PDB entry 8TOM | electron microscopy, 3.10 A resolution | chains J and L of the 9 polymer chains in the assembly

Chain J:
Protein: DNA-directed RNA polymerase subunit beta'
Source organism: Escherichia coli (strain K12)
Notes: EC 2.7.7.6
UniProt: P0A8T7 (RPOC_ECOLI); residues 1-1407 here = UniProt positions 1-1407
Sequence (1407 residues; numbered 1 to 1407; the number before each row is that of its first residue):
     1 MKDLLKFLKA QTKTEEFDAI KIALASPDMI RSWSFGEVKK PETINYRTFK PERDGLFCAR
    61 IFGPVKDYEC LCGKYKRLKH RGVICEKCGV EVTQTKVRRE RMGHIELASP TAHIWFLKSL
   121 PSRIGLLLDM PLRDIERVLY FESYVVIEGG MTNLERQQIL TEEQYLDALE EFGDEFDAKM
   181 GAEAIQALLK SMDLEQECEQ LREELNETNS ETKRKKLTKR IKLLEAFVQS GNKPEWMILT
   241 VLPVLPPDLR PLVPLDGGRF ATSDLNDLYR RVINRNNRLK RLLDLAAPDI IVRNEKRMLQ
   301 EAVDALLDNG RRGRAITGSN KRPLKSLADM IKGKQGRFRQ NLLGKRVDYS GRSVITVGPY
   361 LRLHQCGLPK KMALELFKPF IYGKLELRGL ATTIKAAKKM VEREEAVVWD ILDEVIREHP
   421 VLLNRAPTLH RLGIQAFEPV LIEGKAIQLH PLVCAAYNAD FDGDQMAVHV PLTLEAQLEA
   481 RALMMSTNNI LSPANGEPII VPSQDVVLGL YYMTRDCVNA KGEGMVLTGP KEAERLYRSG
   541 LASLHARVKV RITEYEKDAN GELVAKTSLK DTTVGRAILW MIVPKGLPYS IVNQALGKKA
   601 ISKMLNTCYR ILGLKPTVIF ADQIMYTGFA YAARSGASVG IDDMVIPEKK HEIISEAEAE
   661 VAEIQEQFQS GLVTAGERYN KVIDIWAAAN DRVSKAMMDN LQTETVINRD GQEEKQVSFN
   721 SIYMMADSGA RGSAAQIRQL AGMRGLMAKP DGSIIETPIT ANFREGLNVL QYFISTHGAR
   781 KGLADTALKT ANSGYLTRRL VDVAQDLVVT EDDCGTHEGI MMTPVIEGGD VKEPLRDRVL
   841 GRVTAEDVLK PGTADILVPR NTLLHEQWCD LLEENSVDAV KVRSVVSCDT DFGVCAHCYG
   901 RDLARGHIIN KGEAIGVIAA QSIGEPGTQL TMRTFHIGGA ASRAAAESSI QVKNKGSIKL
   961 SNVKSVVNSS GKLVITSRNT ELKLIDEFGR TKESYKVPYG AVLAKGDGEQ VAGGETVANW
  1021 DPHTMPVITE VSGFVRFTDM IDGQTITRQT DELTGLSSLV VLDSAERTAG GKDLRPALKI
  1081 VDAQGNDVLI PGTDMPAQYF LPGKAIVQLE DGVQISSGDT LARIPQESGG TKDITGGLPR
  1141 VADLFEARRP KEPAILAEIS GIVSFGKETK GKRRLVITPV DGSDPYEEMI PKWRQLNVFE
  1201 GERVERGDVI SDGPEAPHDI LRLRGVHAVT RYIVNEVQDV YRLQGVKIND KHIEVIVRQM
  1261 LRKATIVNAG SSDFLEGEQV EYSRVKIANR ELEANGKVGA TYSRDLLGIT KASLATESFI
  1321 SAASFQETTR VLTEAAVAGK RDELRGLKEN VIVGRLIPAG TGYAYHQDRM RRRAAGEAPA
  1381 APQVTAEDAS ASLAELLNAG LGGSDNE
Not modelled in the structure: 1-15, 933-947, 1127-1133, 1376-1407
Bound ions: Zn2+ site 1: C85, C88; Mg2+: D460, D462, D464; Zn2+ site 2: C888, C895, C898
Curated features (UniProtKB/Swiss-Prot):
  - binding site (Zn(2+)): C70, C72, C85, C88, C814, C888, C895, C898
  - binding site (Mg(2+)): D460, D462, D464
  - modified residue: K983 (N6-acetyllysine)
  - mutagenesis: Q504 (Q504P: Resistant to antibiotics salinamide A and B), N690 (N690D: Resistant to antibiotics salinamide A and B), M697 (M697V: Resistant to antibiotics salinamide A and B), A735 (A735T: Resistant to antibiotics salinamide A and B), R738 (R738C/H/P/S: Resistant to antibiotics salinamide A and B), A748 (A748E: Resistant to antibiotics salinamide A and B), P758 (P758S/T: Resistant to antibiotics salinamide A and B), F763 (F763C: Resistant to antibiotics salinamide A and B), S775 (S775A: Resistant to antibiotics salinamide A and B), A779 (A779T/V: Resistant to antibiotics salinamide A and B), R780 (R780C: Resistant to antibiotics salinamide A and B), G782 (G782A/C: Resistant to antibiotics salinamide A and B), 1 further mutagenesis entry in UniProt

Chain L:
Protein: RNA polymerase sigma factor RpoD
Source organism: Escherichia coli (strain K12)
UniProt: Q0P6L9 (Q0P6L9_ECOLX); residue numbers follow UniProt; this construct covers 1-613
Sequence (613 residues; each row starts with the number of its first residue):
     1 MEQNPQSQLK LLVTRGKEQG YLTYAEVNDH LPEDIVDSDQ IEDIIQMIND MGIQVMEEAP
    61 DADDLMLAEN TADEDAAEAA AQVLSSVESE IGRTTDPVRM YMREMGTVEL LTREGEIDIA
   121 KRIEDGINQV QCSVAEYPEA ITYLLEQYDR VEAEEARLSD LITGFVDPNA EEDLAPTATH
   181 VGSELSQEDL DDDEDEDEED GDDDSADDDN SIDPELAREK FAELRAQYVV TRDTIKAKGR
   241 SHATAQEEIL KLSEVFKQFR LVPKQFDYLV NSMRVMMDRV RTQERLIMKL CVEQCKMPKK
   301 NFITLFTGNE TSDTWFNAAI AMNKPWSEKL HDVSEEVHRA LQKLQQIEEE TGLTIEQVKD
   361 INRRMSIGEA KARRAKKEMV EANLRLVISI AKKYTNRGLQ FLDLIQEGNI GLMKAVDKFE
   421 YRRGYKFSTY ATWWIRQAIT RSIADQARTI RIPVHMIETI NKLNRISRQM LQEMGREPTP
   481 EELAERMLMP EDKIRKVLKI AKEPISMETP IGDDEDSHLG DFIEDTTLEL PLDSATTESL
   541 RAATHDVLAG LTAREAKVLR MRFGIDMNTD YTLEEVGKQF DVTRERIRQI EAKALRKLRH
   601 PSRSEVLRSF LDD
Not modelled in the structure: 1-6, 61-62, 167-212, 236-242
Small-molecule neighbours:
  - chapso (1N7), molecule 1: I505, P510, I511, L519
  - chapso (1N7), molecule 2: I511, L519, F522, E524
Reported in the primary citation:
  - conformationally variable residues (side-chain flip): W433, W434
  - mutagenesis - I35C/S89C/C132S/C291S/C295S: decreased catalytic activity on oxidizing vs. reduced conditions

How chain J and chain L interact:
Contacting residue pairs - 83 pairs, chain J then chain L:
  T43(J) with T449(L), hydrogen bond (side chain-backbone)
  I44(J) with I450(L), hydrophobic
  Y46(J) with R451(L); I452(L), hydrophobic; P453(L); I500(L)
  K79(J) with T569(L)
  L120(J) with M47(L), hydrophobic; D50(L)
  R133(J) with G92(L); T94(L), hydrogen bond
  Y140(J) with T94(L)
  E142(J) with T94(L), hydrogen bond; M100(L); R103(L), salt bridge
  V253(J) with I523(L), hydrophobic
  L255(J) with I523(L), hydrophobic
  R259(J) with K502(L); E503(L), hydrogen bond (side chain-backbone); I505(L)
  F260(J) with P504(L); I505(L), hydrogen bond (backbone-backbone)
  A261(J) with I505(L); M507(L)
  T262(J) with I505(L), hydrogen bond (backbone-backbone); S506(L); M507(L), hydrogen bond (backbone-backbone)
  S263(J) with M507(L); E508(L)
  D264(J) with S506(L), hydrogen bond; E508(L), hydrogen bond (backbone-side chain)
  R270(J) with R448(L)
  N274(J) with Q446(L)
  R275(J) with Q400(L); D403(L), salt bridge
  R278(J) with D403(L), salt bridge; Q406(L); E407(L), salt bridge; I410(L); Q446(L), hydrogen bond
  L282(J) with Q406(L); I410(L), hydrophobic
  A287(J) with M413(L), hydrophobic
  P288(J) with K377(L)
  D289(J) with K377(L), salt bridge
  I291(J) with Y101(L); Q406(L), hydrogen bond (backbone-side chain); N409(L); M413(L), hydrophobic
  N294(J) with Y101(L); L402(L); Q406(L), hydrogen bond
  E295(J) with Q406(L)
  R297(J) with M100(L); Y101(L)
  M298(J) with L402(L), hydrophobic; D403(L); Q406(L)
  E301(J) with P97(L)
  R312(J) with T95(L)
  I316(J) with Q400(L)
  N320(J) with S506(L)
  R322(J) with P510(L)
  K325(J) with E508(L)
  Q335(J) with D516(L), hydrogen bond (side chain-backbone); H518(L)
  T392(J) with S609(L), hydrogen bond
  T393(J) with S609(L)
  I394(J) with L532(L), hydrophobic; A535(L), hydrophobic; T536(L)
  K395(J) with T536(L); D612(L)
  K398(J) with L532(L)
  K399(J) with D612(L)
  L788(J) with D64(L); L65(L), hydrophobic
  N792(J) with D64(L), hydrogen bond (side chain-backbone); L65(L); M66(L)
  Y795(J) with A68(L)
  A1142(J) with M66(L), hydrophobic
  R1330(J) with E74(L)
Also at the interface, not in a pair above, chain J (62 interface residues in all): E42, S119, R137, P251, L252, G257, R271, R281, L285, I290, S319, Y382, A396, R799, R1148
Also at the interface, not in a pair above, chain L (62 interface residues in all): D43, L67, E69, A76, E90, R93, V380, M456, K499, S517, L519, S539, V606, F610

Summary:
Chain J and chain L each contribute 62 residues to their interface; the contacts include 15 hydrogen bonds and
5 salt bridges. Polar pairs include E142(J)-R103(L), R275(J)-D403(L) and R278(J)-D403(L). Ligands of chain L:
chapso. From the paper: I35C/S89C/C132S/C291S/C295S of chain L reduce catalytic activity on oxidizing vs.
reduced conditions; conformational variability at W433(L) and W434(L).
Here chain J is DNA-directed RNA polymerase subunit beta' and chain L is RNA polymerase sigma factor RpoD,
both from Escherichia coli (strain K12). Entry 8TOM (Escherichia coli RNA polymerase closed complex
intermediate at the lambda PR promoter) was determined by electron microscopy together with 8TO1, 8TO6, 8TO8
and 8TOE from the same study.
